1WS1 - chain A; structure by X-ray diffraction, 2.00 A resolution.

== Chain A ==
Protein: Peptide deformylase 1
Organism: Bacillus cereus
Notes: EC 3.5.1.88
UniProtKB: Q819U0 (DEF1_BACCR); numbering as in UniProt (aligned over 1-156)
Chain sequence (156 residues; row label = number of the first residue in the row):
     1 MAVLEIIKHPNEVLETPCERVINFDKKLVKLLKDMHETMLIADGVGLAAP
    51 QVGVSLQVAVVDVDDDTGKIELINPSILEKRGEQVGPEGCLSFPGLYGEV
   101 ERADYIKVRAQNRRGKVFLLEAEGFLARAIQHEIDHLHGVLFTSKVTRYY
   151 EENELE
Not modelled in the structure: 152-156
Bound ions: Ni2+: Cys90, His132, His136 (together with actinonin)
Ligand contacts: actinonin (BB2): Asp43, Gly44, Val45, Gly46, Leu47, Ala48, Gln51, Pro87, Glu88, Gly89, Cys90, Leu91, Tyr97, Phe125, Arg128, Ala129, His132, Glu133, His136
UniProt features mapped onto this chain:
  - active site: Glu133
  - binding site (Fe cation): Cys90, His132, His136

== In short ==
Ligands of chain A: actinonin. Cys90, His132 and His136 form the Ni2+ site. UniProt lists active-site residue
Glu133 and 3 Fe cation-binding residues.
Chain A is Peptide deformylase 1 (Bacillus cereus); the structure, Structure analysis of peptide deformylase
from Bacillus cereus, was determined by X-ray diffraction together with 1WS0 from the same study.
